Entry 8IHL (electron microscopy, 7.64 A resolution (low resolution: residue-level contacts below are approximate; hydrogen-bond / salt-bridge calls are withheld)); this record covers chains C and J of the 22 polymer chains in the assembly.

Chain C:
Molecule: Histone H2A type 1-B/E
Source organism: Homo sapiens
UniProtKB: P04908 (H2A1B_HUMAN); residues 0-129 here correspond to UniProt positions 1-130 (UniProt number = residue number + 1)
Amino-acid sequence (133 residues; each row starts with the number of its first residue; numbers below 1 keep their minus sign (Gly-3 is residue -3)):
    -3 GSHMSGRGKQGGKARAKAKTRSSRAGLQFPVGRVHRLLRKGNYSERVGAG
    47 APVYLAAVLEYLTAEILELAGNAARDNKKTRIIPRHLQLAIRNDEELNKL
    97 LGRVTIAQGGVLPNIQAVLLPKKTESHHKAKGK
Disordered / not traced: -3 to 13, 112-129
Sequence notes: expression tag (-3 to -1)
UniProt features mapped onto this chain:
  - modified residue: Ser1 (N-acetylserine), Arg3 (Citrulline), Lys5 (N6-(2-hydroxyisobutyryl)lysine), Lys9 (N6-(2-hydroxyisobutyryl)lysine), Lys13 (N6-(beta-hydroxybutyryl)lysine), Lys36 (N6-(2-hydroxyisobutyryl)lysine), Lys74 (N6-(2-hydroxyisobutyryl)lysine), Lys75 (N6-(2-hydroxyisobutyryl)lysine), Lys95 (N6-(2-hydroxyisobutyryl)lysine), Gln104 (N5-methylglutamine), Lys118 (N6-(2-hydroxyisobutyryl)lysine), Lys119 (N6-crotonyllysine), Thr120 (Phosphothreonine), Lys125 (N6-crotonyllysine)
  - cross-link (Glycyl lysine isopeptide (Lys-Gly)): Lys13 (interchain with G-Cter in ubiquitin), Lys15 (interchain with G-Cter in ubiquitin), Lys119 (interchain with G-Cter in ubiquitin)

Chain J:
Molecule: 353-nt DNA strand
Source organism: synthetic construct
Sequence (353 nucleotides; numbered 1 to 353; the number before each row is that of its first residue):
     1 ATCGGATGTATATATCTGACACGTGCCTGGAGACTAGGGAGTAATCCCCT
    51 TGGCGGTTAAAACGCGGGGGACAGCGCGTACGTGCGTTTAAGCGGTGCTA
   101 GAGCTGTCTACGACCAATTGAGCTCGAGCCTGGAGACTAGGGAGTAATCC
   151 CCTTGGCGGTTAAAACGCGGGGGACAGCGCGTACGTGCGTTTAAGCGGTG
   201 CTAGAGCTGTCTACGACCAATTGAGCTCGAGCCTGGAGACTAGGGAGTAA
   251 TCCCCTTGGCGGTTAAAACGCGGGGGACAGCGCGTACGTGCGTTTAAGCG
   301 GTGCTAGAGCTGTCTACGACCAATTGAGCGGCCTCGGCACCGGGATTCTC
   351 GAT

Chain C / chain J interface:
Pairs across the interface - 15 pairs, chain C then chain J:
  Ala14(C) - DG236(J)
  Lys15(C) - DG236(J)
  Lys15(C) - DA237(J)
  Thr16(C) - DG236(J)
  Arg17(C) - DG236(J)
  Ser18(C) - DG236(J)
  Arg20(C) - DG236(J)
  Arg20(C) - DA237(J)
  Gly28(C) - DG235(J)
  Gly28(C) - DG236(J)
  Arg29(C) - DG235(J)
  Arg32(C) - DG235(J)
  Glu41(C) - DG244(J)
  Arg42(C) - DG244(J)
  Arg77(C) - DG225(J)
Also at the interface, not in a pair above, chain C (13 interface residues in all): Lys74
Also at the interface, not in a pair above, chain J (7 interface residues in all): DC217, DT234

In short:
13 residues of chain C and 7 residues of chain J are in contact.
Here chain C is Histone H2A type 1-B/E (Homo sapiens) and chain J is a 353-nt DNA strand (synthetic
construct). Entry 8IHL (Overlapping tri-nucleosome) was determined by electron microscopy.
